4CIP - chain A; structure by X-ray diffraction, 1.22 A resolution.

== Chain A ==
Name: Cytochrome C'
Source organism: Achromobacter xylosoxidans
UniProt: P00138 (CYCP_ALCXX); numbering as in UniProt (aligned over 1-127)
Amino-acid sequence (127 residues; each row starts with the number of its first residue):
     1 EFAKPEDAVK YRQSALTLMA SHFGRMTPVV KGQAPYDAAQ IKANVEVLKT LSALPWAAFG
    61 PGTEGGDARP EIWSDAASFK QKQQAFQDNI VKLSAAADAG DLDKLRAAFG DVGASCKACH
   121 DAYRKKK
Disordered / not traced: 127
Modified residues: Glu1 (pyroglutamic acid; PCA)
Glycans and other covalent adducts: heme c (HEC) linked to Cys116, Cys119
Ion coordination: heme c Fe near His120 (its only coordinating residue here)
Residues lining bound ligands:
  - ascorbic acid (ASC): Ala20, Phe23, Gly24, Gly113, Lys117, His120, Arg124
  - heme c (HEC): Val9, Lys10, Arg12, Gln13, Leu16, Thr17, Met19, Ala20, Phe23, Trp56, Phe59, Gly65, Gly66, Asp67, Ala68, Ile72, Phe79, Lys82, Gln83, Phe86, Val112, Ser115, His120, Tyr123, Arg124
UniProt features mapped onto this chain:
  - binding site (heme c): Arg12, Gln13, Asp67, Cys116, Cys119, His120
What the authors report for this chain:
  - conformationally variable residues (side-chain flip): Arg124

== Overview ==
Ligands of chain A: ascorbic acid. Covalently linked heme c: at Cys119. From UniProt: 6 heme c-binding
residues. The paper reports conformational variability at Arg124.
Chain A is Cytochrome C' (Achromobacter xylosoxidans); the structure, Spectroscopically-validated structure of
ferrous cytochrome c prime from Alcaligenes xylosoxidans, reduced using ascorbate, was determined by X-ray
diffraction, deposited together with 4CDA, 4CDV, 4CDY, 4CJG and 4CJO.
